7U19 - chains A and K of the 11 polymer chains in the assembly; structure by electron microscopy, 3.70 A resolution.

[Chain A]
Molecule: Replication factor C subunit 1
From: Saccharomyces cerevisiae
Reference sequence: P38630 (RFC1_YEAST); numbering as in UniProt (aligned over 1-861)
Chain sequence (861 residues; numbered 1 to 861; the number before each row is that of its first residue):
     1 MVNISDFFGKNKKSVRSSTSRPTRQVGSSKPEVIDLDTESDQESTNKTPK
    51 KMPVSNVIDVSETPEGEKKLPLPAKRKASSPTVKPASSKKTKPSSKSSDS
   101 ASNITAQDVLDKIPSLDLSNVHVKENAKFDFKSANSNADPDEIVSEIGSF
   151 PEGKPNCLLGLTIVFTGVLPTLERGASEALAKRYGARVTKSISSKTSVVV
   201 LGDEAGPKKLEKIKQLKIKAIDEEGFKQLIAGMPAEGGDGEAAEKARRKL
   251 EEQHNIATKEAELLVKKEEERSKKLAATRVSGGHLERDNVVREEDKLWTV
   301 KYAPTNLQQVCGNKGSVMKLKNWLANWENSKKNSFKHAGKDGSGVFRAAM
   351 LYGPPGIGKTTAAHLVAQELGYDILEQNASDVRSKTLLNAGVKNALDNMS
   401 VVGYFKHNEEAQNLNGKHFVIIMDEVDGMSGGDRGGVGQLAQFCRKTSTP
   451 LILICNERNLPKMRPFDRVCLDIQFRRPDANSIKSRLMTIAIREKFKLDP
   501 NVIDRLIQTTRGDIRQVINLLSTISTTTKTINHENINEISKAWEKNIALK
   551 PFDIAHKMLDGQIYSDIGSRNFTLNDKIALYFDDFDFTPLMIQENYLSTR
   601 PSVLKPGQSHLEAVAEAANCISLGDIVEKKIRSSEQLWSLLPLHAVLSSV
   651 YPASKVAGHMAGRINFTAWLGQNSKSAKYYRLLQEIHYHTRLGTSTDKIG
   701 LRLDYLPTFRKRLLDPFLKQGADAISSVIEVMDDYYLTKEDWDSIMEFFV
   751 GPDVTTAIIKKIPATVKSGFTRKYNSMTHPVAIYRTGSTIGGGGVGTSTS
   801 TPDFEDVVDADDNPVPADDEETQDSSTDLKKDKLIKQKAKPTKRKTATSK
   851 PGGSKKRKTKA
Unresolved in the structure: 1-148, 238, 278-289, 779-861
Bound ions: Mg2+: Thr360 (together with ATP-gamma-S)
Small-molecule neighbours: ATP-gamma-S (AGS; phosphothiophosphoric acid-adenylate ester): Thr299, Tyr302, Ala303, Pro304, Gln309, Val310, Cys311, Pro354, Pro355, Gly356, Ile357, Gly358, Lys359, Thr360, Thr361, Glu425, Asn456, Ile514, Arg515
Curated features (UniProtKB/Swiss-Prot):
  - motif (Nuclear localization signal): Lys830 to Leu834, Lys855 to Lys860
  - binding site (ATP): Thr299, Cys311, Gly353 to Thr361, Asn456
  - modified residue: Thr38 (Phosphothreonine), Ser40 (Phosphoserine), Thr63 (Phosphothreonine)
  - mutagenesis: Asp427 (D427H: In cs mutant CDC44-2; causes cell cycle arrest), Gly436 (G436R: In cs mutant CDC44-3/4; causes cell cycle arrest), Gly512 (G512A: In cs mutant CDC44-9; no effect), Asp513 (D513N: In cs mutants CDC44-1/5/8 and CDC44-9; causes cell cycle arrest)
From the paper describing this entry:
  - binding site for the 13-nt DNA strand (chain K): Arg174, Lys209, His556, Arg600, His659

[Chain K]
Molecule: 13-nt DNA strand
Sequence (13 nucleotides; row label = number of the first residue in the row):
     2 GACTTAGGTCTGT

[How chain A and chain K interact]
Contacting residue pairs - 22 pairs, chain A then chain K:
  Arg174(A) - DG2(K)  salt bridge to the phosphate
  Glu204(A) - DG2(K)  base contact
  Ala205(A) - DG2(K)  base contact
  Gly206(A) - DG2(K)  base contact
  Pro207(A) - DG2(K)  base contact
  Lys208(A) - DC4(K)  salt bridge to the phosphate
  Lys209(A) - DG2(K)  hydrogen bond to the sugar
  Lys245(A) - DC11(K)  hydrogen bond to the phosphate
  Lys245(A) - DT12(K)  salt bridge to the phosphate
  Asn313(A) - DG9(K)  phosphate contact
  Lys314(A) - DG9(K)  hydrogen bond to the phosphate
  Gly315(A) - DG9(K)  hydrogen bond to the phosphate
  Arg476(A) - DG8(K)  sugar contact
  His556(A) - DA3(K)  salt bridge to the phosphate
  Arg600(A) - DG2(K)  base contact
  His659(A) - DG2(K)  stacking on the base
  Met660(A) - DA3(K)  sugar contact
  Ala661(A) - DA3(K)  phosphate contact
  Ala661(A) - DC4(K)  phosphate contact
  Gly662(A) - DA3(K)  phosphate contact
  Arg663(A) - DA3(K)  base contact
  Ile664(A) - DA3(K)  base contact
Also at the interface, not in a pair above, chain A (23 interface residues in all): Thr166, Lys249, Ser316

[In short]
The interface between chain A and chain K involves 23 residues on one side and 7 on the other; the contacts
include 4 hydrogen bonds, 4 salt bridges and 1 aromatic stacking contact. Among the polar pairs are
Lys209(A)-DG2(K), Lys245(A)-DC11(K) and Lys314(A)-DG9(K). The paper reports a binding site for the 13-nt DNA
strand (chain K) at Arg174(A), Lys209(A) and His556(A) among others.
Chain A is Replication factor C subunit 1 (Saccharomyces cerevisiae) and chain K is a 13-nt DNA strand; the
structure, RFC:PCNA bound to nicked DNA, was determined by electron microscopy (same publication as 7U1A and
7U1P).
